Entry 8BP8 (electron microscopy, 2.70 A resolution); this record covers chains H and P of the 31 polymer chains in the assembly.

[Chain H (and P)]
Protein: Outer capsid glycoprotein VP7
Source organism: Rotavirus A
Notes: chain P of this document is another copy of the same molecule, construct and numbering; everything in this record applies to it too
Reference sequence: A0A1Q2TSM6 (A0A1Q2TSM6_9VIRU); numbering as in UniProt (aligned over 1-326)
Chain sequence (326 residues; numbered 1 to 326; the number before each row is that of its first residue):
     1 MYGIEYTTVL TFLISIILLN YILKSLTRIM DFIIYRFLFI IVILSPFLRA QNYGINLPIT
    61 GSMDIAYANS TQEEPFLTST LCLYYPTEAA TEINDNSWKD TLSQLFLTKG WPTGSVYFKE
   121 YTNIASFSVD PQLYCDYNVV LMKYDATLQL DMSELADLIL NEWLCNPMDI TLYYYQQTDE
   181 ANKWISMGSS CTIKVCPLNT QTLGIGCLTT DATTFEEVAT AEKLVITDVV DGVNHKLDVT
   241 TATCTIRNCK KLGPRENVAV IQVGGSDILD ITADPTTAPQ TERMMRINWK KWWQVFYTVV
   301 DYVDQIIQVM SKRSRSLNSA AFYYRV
Disordered / not traced: 1-57, 64-78, 315-326
Disulfides: C82-C135, C165-C249, C191-C244, C196-C207
Metal / ion sites: Ca2+ site 1: D95 (shared with 3 residues of chain I); Ca2+ site 2: E154, E222, L224; Ca2+ site 3: G206, T214, E216 (shared with 1 residue of chain G); Ca2+ site 4: D228, V229, D231 (shared with 1 residue of chain G); Ca2+ site 5: D301 (shared with 4 residues of chain I)

[How chain H and chain P interact]
Residue-residue contacts (38; chain H residue first):
  T80(H) with N166(P)
  C82(H) with P167(P), hydrophobic
  S103(H) with Y173(P)
  T113(H) with Y173(P)
  G114(H) with Y173(P)
  V116(H) with Y173(P), hydrogen bond (backbone-side chain)
  Y117(H) with P167(P), hydrogen bond (side chain-backbone); D169(P); Y173(P), hydrophobic; Y175(P), hydrogen bond
  D130(H) with Q132(P)
  Y134(H) with C165(P); P167(P); R247(P), hydrogen bond
  L164(H) with R313(P)
  C165(H) with Y134(P); R313(P), hydrogen bond (backbone-side chain)
  N166(H) with T80(P); Y134(P); D136(P); R313(P), hydrogen bond
  P167(H) with C82(P), hydrophobic; Y117(P), hydrogen bond (backbone-side chain); K119(P); C135(P), hydrophobic
  M168(H) with Y117(P), hydrophobic
  D169(H) with K99(P), salt bridge; Y117(P)
  Y173(H) with S103(P); T113(P); G114(P); V116(P), hydrogen bond (side chain-backbone)
  Y175(H) with Y117(P), hydrogen bond
  R247(H) with Q132(P), hydrogen bond; Y134(P), hydrogen bond
  R313(H) with L164(P); C165(P), hydrogen bond (side chain-backbone); N166(P), hydrogen bond
Interface residues without a listed pair, chain H (23 interface residues in all): K99, D100, C135, L172
Interface residues without a listed pair, chain P (25 interface residues in all): D100, M168, L172

[Summary]
23 residues of chain H and 25 residues of chain P are in contact, with 13 hydrogen bonds and 1 salt bridge.
Among the polar pairs are D169(H)-K99(P), V116(H)-Y173(P) and Y117(H)-P167(P). G206(H), T214(H) and E216(H)
form the Ca2+ site 3.
Chain H and chain P are both Outer capsid glycoprotein VP7 (Rotavirus A); the structure, SPA of Trypsin
untreated Rotavirus TLP spike, was determined by electron microscopy (same publication as 8CO6 and 8COA).
